PDB entry 1OOP | X-ray diffraction, 3.00 A resolution | chains A and D of the 4 polymer chains in the assembly

[Chain A]
Molecule: Coat protein VP1
From: Swine vesicular disease virus (STRAIN UKG/27/72)
UniProt: P13900 (POLG_SVDVU); residues 1-283 here correspond to UniProt positions 569-851 (UniProt number = residue number + 568)
Sequence (283 residues; each row starts with the number of its first residue):
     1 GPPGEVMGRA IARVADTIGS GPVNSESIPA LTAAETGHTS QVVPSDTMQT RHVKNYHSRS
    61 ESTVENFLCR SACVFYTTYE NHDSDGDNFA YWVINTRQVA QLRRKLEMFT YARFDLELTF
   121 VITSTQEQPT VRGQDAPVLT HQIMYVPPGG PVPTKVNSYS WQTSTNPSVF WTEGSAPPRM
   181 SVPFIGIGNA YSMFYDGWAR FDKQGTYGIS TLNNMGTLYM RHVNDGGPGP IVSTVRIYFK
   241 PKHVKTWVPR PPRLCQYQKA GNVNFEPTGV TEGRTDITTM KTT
Unresolved in the structure: 1-12
Differences from the reference sequence: conflict Glu-80 (Lys648 in P13900), Val-182 (Ile750 in P13900)
Ligand contacts: sphingosine (SPH): Ile-94, Thr-96, Phe-114, Leu-116, Leu-118, Tyr-145, Pro-167, Ser-168, Val-169, Met-180, Val-182, Ile-185, Tyr-191, Ser-192, Met-193, Ile-209, Leu-212, Asn-213, Met-215, Leu-218
What the authors report for this chain:
  - binding site for sphingosine: Ser-192

[Chain D]
Molecule: Coat protein VP4
From: Swine vesicular disease virus (STRAIN UKG/27/72)
UniProt: P13900 (POLG_SVDVU); residue numbers follow UniProt; this construct covers 1-69
Sequence (69 residues; each row starts with the number of its first residue):
     1 MGAQVSTQKT GAHETSLSAA GNSVIHYTNI NYYKDAASNS ANRQDFTQDP GKFTEPVKDI
    61 MVKSMPALN
Unresolved in the structure: 1, 15-24

[How chain A and chain D interact]
Residue-residue contacts (45; chain A residue first):
  Ser-27(A) with Ser-64(D)
  Ile-28(A) with Lys-63(D); Ser-64(D), hydrogen bond (backbone-backbone); Pro-66(D), hydrophobic
  Pro-29(A) with Lys-63(D)
  Thr-32(A) with Ala-67(D)
  Ala-33(A) with Ala-67(D); Leu-68(D), hydrophobic
  Thr-36(A) with Val-57(D); Met-61(D)
  His-38(A) with Thr-54(D); Glu-55(D), salt bridge; Val-57(D); Met-61(D)
  Thr-39(A) with Thr-54(D), hydrogen bond (backbone-backbone)
  Gln-41(A) with Thr-54(D); Glu-55(D); Lys-63(D), hydrogen bond (backbone-side chain)
  Val-42(A) with Lys-63(D)
  Val-43(A) with Lys-63(D)
  Asp-46(A) with Lys-63(D), salt bridge
  Tyr-56(A) with Ala-12(D), hydrophobic; His-13(D)
  Arg-59(A) with Gln-48(D), hydrogen bond
  Ser-60(A) with Lys-9(D); Phe-46(D)
  Thr-63(A) with Asp-45(D); Phe-46(D)
  Glu-65(A) with Ala-41(D); Asn-42(D), hydrogen bond (side chain-backbone)
  Asn-66(A) with Arg-43(D), hydrogen bond
  Cys-69(A) with Ala-41(D), hydrophobic; Arg-43(D), hydrogen bond (backbone-side chain)
  Asp-115(A) with Ala-37(D)
  Ser-181(A) with Ala-37(D)
  Pro-183(A) with Ala-37(D), hydrophobic
  Lys-242(A) with Ala-37(D), hydrogen bond (side chain-backbone); Ser-38(D); Asn-39(D), hydrogen bond (side chain-backbone)
  His-243(A) with Ala-36(D); Ala-37(D); Asn-39(D), hydrogen bond (side chain-backbone); Ser-40(D), hydrogen bond (side chain-backbone); Asn-42(D)
  Pro-249(A) with Phe-53(D)
Interface residues without a listed pair, chain A (30 interface residues in all): Arg-13, Leu-31, Gly-37, Arg-70, Val-182
Interface residues without a listed pair, chain D (27 interface residues in all): Pro-56, Ile-60, Met-65

[Summary]
Chain A and chain D form an interface of 30 and 27 residues respectively; the contacts include 11 hydrogen
bonds and 2 salt bridges. Polar contacts include His-38(A)/Glu-55(D), Asp-46(A)/Lys-63(D) and
Gln-41(A)/Lys-63(D). Bound to chain A: sphingosine. From the paper: a binding site for sphingosine at
Ser-192(A).
Chain A is Coat protein VP1 and chain D is Coat protein VP4, both from Swine vesicular disease virus (STRAIN
UKG/27/72); the structure, The Crystal Structure of Swine Vesicular Disease Virus, was determined by X-ray
diffraction.
